PDB entry 5W6T | X-ray diffraction, 2.59 A resolution | chains B and F of the 3 polymer chains in the assembly

[Chain B]
Protein: Hemagglutinin
Source organism: Influenza A virus (strain A/Puerto Rico/8/1934 H1N1)
UniProtKB: P03452 (HEMA_I34A1); residues 1-176 here correspond to UniProt positions 344-519 (UniProt number = residue number + 343)
Sequence (176 residues; numbered 1 to 176; the number before each row is that of its first residue):
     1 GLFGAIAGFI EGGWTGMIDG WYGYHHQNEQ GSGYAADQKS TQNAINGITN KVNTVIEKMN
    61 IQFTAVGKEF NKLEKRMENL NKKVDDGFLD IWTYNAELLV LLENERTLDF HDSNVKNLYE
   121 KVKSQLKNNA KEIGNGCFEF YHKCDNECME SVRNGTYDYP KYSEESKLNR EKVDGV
Disordered / not traced: 172-176
UniProt features mapped onto this chain:
  - glycosylation: N154 (N-linked (GlcNAc...) asparagine)
Disulfide bonds: C144-C148

[Chain F]
Protein: Ace-PH8-orn-mle-glu-tyr-zcl-glu-trp-leu-ser-9WV
Sequence (12 residues; numbered 1 to 12; the number before each row is that of its first residue):
     1 XXALEYXEWL SX
Modified positions: ACE (acetyl group) at position 1, PH8 (5-phenyl-L-norvaline) at position 2, ZCL (3,4-dichloro-L-phenylalanine) at position 7, 9WV (beta-alanyl-3-amino-L-alanine) at position 12; A3 (L-ornithine; ORN); L4 (N-methylleucine; MLE)
Glycans and other covalent adducts: covalent link A3-9WV_12

[How chain B and chain F interact]
Pairs across the interface (20):
  I18(B) - ZCL_7(F)
  D19(B) - ZCL_7(F)
  D19(B) - W9(F)  hydrogen bond (backbone-side chain)
  G20(B) - ZCL_7(F)
  W21(B) - Y6(F)  hydrophobic
  W21(B) - ZCL_7(F)
  Q38(B) - W9(F)
  T41(B) - W9(F)
  Q42(B) - L10(F)
  Q42(B) - S11(F)  hydrogen bond (side chain-backbone)
  I45(B) - L4(F)
  I45(B) - Y6(F)  hydrophobic
  I45(B) - L10(F)  hydrophobic
  I48(B) - L4(F)
  T49(B) - PH8_2(F)
  T49(B) - L4(F)
  V52(B) - PH8_2(F)
  N53(B) - ACE_1(F)
  N53(B) - PH8_2(F)  hydrogen bond (side chain-backbone)
  I56(B) - PH8_2(F)

[Summary]
13 residues of chain B face 8 of chain F across their interface; the contacts include 3 hydrogen bonds. Among
the polar pairs are D19(B)-W9(F), Q42(B)-S11(F) and N53(B)-PH8_2(F).
Here chain B is Hemagglutinin (Influenza A virus (strain A/Puerto Rico/8/1934 H1N1)) and chain F is
Ace-PH8-orn-mle-glu-tyr-zcl-glu-trp-leu-ser-9WV. Entry 5W6T (Crystal structure of the A/Puerto Rico/8/1934
(H1N1) influenza virus hemagglutinin in complex with cyclic peptide CP151070 ...) was determined by X-ray
diffraction together with 5W5S, 5W5U, 5W6I, 5W6R and 5W6U from the same study.
